Entry 8OJ2 (X-ray diffraction, 2.56 A resolution); this record covers chains A and B.

# Chain A
Molecule: Auxin response factor
Source organism: Marchantia polymorpha
UniProt: A0A0G3FH20 (A0A0G3FH20_MARPO); residue numbers follow UniProt; this construct covers 38-395
Sequence (366 residues; each row starts with the number of its first residue):
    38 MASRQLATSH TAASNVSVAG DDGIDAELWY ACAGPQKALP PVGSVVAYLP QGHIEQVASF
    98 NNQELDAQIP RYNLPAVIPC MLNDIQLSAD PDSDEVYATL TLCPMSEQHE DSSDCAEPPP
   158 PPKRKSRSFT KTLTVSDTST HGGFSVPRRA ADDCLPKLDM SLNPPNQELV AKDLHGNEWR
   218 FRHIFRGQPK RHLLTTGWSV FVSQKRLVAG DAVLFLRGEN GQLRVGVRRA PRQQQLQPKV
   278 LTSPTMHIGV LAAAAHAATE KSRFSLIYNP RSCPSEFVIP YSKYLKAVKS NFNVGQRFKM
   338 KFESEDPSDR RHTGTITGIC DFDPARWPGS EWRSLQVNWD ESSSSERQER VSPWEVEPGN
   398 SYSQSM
Unresolved in the structure: 38-60, 97-104, 144-161, 269-274, 338-347, 381-384, 396-403
Differences from the reference sequence: expression tag (396-403)
Reported in the primary citation:
  - conformationally variable residues (side-chain flip): His-178

# Chain B
Molecule: IR7
Sequence (24 nucleotides; numbered 1 to 21; the number before each row is that of its first residue):
     1 TTGTCTCCCA
    10 TA
    11 TA
    12 TGGGAGACAA

# How chain A and chain B interact
Contacting residue pairs (18):
  Thr-177(A) with DG13(B), phosphate contact; DG14(B), phosphate contact
  His-178(A) with DG13(B), base contact; DG14(B), hydrogen bond to the base; DG15(B), hydrogen bond to the base
  Gly-179(A) with DG15(B), hydrogen bond to the base
  Arg-223(A) with DG15(B), sugar contact; DA16(B), salt bridge to the phosphate; DG17(B), salt bridge to the phosphate
  Gly-224(A) with DG17(B), hydrogen bond to the phosphate
  Gln-225(A) with DA18(B), phosphate contact; DC19(B), hydrogen bond to the base
  Pro-226(A) with DC19(B), base contact; DA20(B), base contact
  Thr-232(A) with DG15(B), phosphate contact; DA16(B), phosphate contact
  Thr-233(A) with DG15(B), hydrogen bond to the phosphate
  Ser-236(A) with DG14(B), hydrogen bond to the phosphate
Other interface residues (no listed pair), chain A (12 interface residues in all): Ile-221, Arg-228

# Summary
12 residues of chain A and 8 residues of chain B are in contact, with 7 hydrogen bonds and 2 salt bridges.
Polar contacts include His-178(A)/DG14(B), His-178(A)/DG15(B) and Gly-179(A)/DG15(B). The paper reports
conformational variability at His-178(A).
Here chain A is Auxin response factor (Marchantia polymorpha) and chain B is IR7. Entry 8OJ2 (Crystal
structure of the DNA binding domain of M. polymorpha Auxin Response Factor 2 (MpARF2) in ...) was determined
by X-ray diffraction, deposited together with 8OJ1.
